Entry 1BQ4 (X-ray diffraction, 2.50 A resolution); this record covers chains C and A of the 4 polymer chains in the assembly.

== Chain C (and A) ==
Molecule: Protein (phosphoglycerate mutase 1)
From: Saccharomyces cerevisiae
Notes: EC 5.4.2.1; chain A of this document is another copy of the same molecule, construct and numbering; everything in this record applies to it too
UniProtKB: P00950 (PMG1_YEAST); residues 1-246 here correspond to UniProt positions 2-247 (UniProt number = residue number + 1)
Chain sequence (246 residues; numbered 1 to 246; the number before each row is that of its first residue):
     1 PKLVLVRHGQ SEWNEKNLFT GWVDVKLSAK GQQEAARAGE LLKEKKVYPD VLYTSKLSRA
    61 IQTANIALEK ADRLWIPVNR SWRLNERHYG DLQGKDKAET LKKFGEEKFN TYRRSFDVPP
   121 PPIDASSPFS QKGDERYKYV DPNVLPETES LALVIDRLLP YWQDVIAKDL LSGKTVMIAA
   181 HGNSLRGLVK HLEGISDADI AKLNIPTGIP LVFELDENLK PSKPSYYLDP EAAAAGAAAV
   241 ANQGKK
Disordered / not traced: 236-246 (chain A: 235-246)
Curated features (UniProtKB/Swiss-Prot):
  - active site: H8 (Tele-phosphohistidine intermediate), E86 (Proton donor/acceptor)
  - binding site (substrate): R7 to N14, T20, G21, R59, E86 to Y89, K97, R113, R114, G182, N183
  - site: H181 (Transition state stabilizer)
  - modified residue: S11 (Phosphoserine), Y48 (Phosphotyrosine), S115 (Phosphoserine), S126 (Phosphoserine), S127 (Phosphoserine), S184 (Phosphoserine), S196 (Phosphoserine)
  - cross-link (Glycyl lysine isopeptide (Lys-Gly)): K30 (interchain with G-Cter in ubiquitin), K56 (interchain with G-Cter in ubiquitin), K70 (interchain with G-Cter in ubiquitin), K138 (interchain with G-Cter in ubiquitin), K174 (interchain with G-Cter in ubiquitin), K190 (interchain with G-Cter in ubiquitin)

== Interface between chain C and chain A ==
Residue-residue contacts (39; chain C residue first):
  W82(C) - D164(A)  hydrogen bond
  R83(C) - P160(A)
  R83(C) - Q163(A)  hydrogen bond
  R83(C) - D164(A)  salt bridge
  K138(C) - L171(A)
  Y139(C) - K168(A)
  Y139(C) - L171(A)
  V140(C) - Q163(A)
  V140(C) - D164(A)
  V140(C) - L171(A)
  D141(C) - W162(A)
  D141(C) - Q163(A)  hydrogen bond (backbone-backbone)
  D141(C) - L219(A)
  P142(C) - E217(A)
  P142(C) - N218(A)
  N143(C) - N218(A)  hydrogen bond (side chain-backbone)
  V144(C) - Q163(A)
  P160(C) - R83(A)
  P160(C) - P160(A)  hydrophobic
  W162(C) - D141(A)  hydrogen bond
  Q163(C) - R83(A)  hydrogen bond
  Q163(C) - V140(A)
  Q163(C) - D141(A)  hydrogen bond (backbone-backbone)
  Q163(C) - V144(A)
  D164(C) - S81(A)
  D164(C) - W82(A)  hydrogen bond
  D164(C) - R83(A)  salt bridge
  A167(C) - D141(A)
  K168(C) - Y139(A)
  L171(C) - K138(A)
  L171(C) - Y139(A)  hydrophobic
  L171(C) - V140(A)
  S172(C) - Y139(A)
  H191(C) - D141(A)  salt bridge
  E217(C) - P142(A)
  N218(C) - P142(A)
  N218(C) - N143(A)  hydrogen bond (backbone-side chain)
  L219(C) - D141(A)
  K220(C) - N143(A)
Interface residues without a listed pair, chain C (23 interface residues in all): K132
Interface residues without a listed pair, chain A (22 interface residues in all): A167, S172, H191

== In short ==
The interface between chain C and chain A involves 23 residues on one side and 22 on the other; the contacts
include 9 hydrogen bonds and 3 salt bridges. Polar pairs include R83(C)-D164(A), H191(C)-D141(A) and
W82(C)-D164(A).
Both chains are Protein (phosphoglycerate mutase 1) (Saccharomyces cerevisiae). Entry 1BQ4 (Saccharomyces
cerevisiae phosphoglycerate mutase in complex with benzene hexacarboxylate) was determined by X-ray
diffraction together with 1BQ3 from the same study.
